PDB entry 3FPR | X-ray diffraction, 1.63 A resolution | chain A

# Chain A
Name: Evasin-1
Organism: Rhipicephalus sanguineus
UniProtKB: P0C8E7 (EVA1_RHISA); residues 1-94 here correspond to UniProt positions 21-114 (UniProt number = residue number + 20)
Chain sequence (100 residues; each row starts with the number of its first residue):
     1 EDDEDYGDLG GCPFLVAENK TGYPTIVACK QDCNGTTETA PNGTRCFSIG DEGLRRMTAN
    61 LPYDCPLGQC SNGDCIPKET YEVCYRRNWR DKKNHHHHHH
Unresolved in the structure: 1-6, 92-100
Construct notes: expression tag (95-100)
Curated features (UniProtKB/Swiss-Prot):
  - glycosylation (N-linked (GlcNAc...) asparagine): Asn-19, Asn-34, Asn-42
Disulfides: Cys-12/Cys-33, Cys-29/Cys-70, Cys-46/Cys-75, Cys-65/Cys-84
From the paper describing this entry:
  - contacts within the chain: Gly-11/Glu-38 (hydrogen bond), Cys-12/Glu-38 (hydrogen bond), Pro-13/Gln-31 (hydrogen bond), Ala-17/Thr-25 (backbone contact), Asn-19/Thr-21 (hydrogen bond), Asn-19/Gly-22 (hydrogen bond), Asn-19/Tyr-23 (hydrogen bond), Gln-31/Glu-38 (hydrogen bond), Asp-32/Gly-35 (hydrogen bond), Cys-33/Gly-35 (hydrogen bond), Cys-33/Thr-36 (hydrogen bond), Val-27/Gly-50, Arg-55/Arg-86

# Summary
The paper reports contacts within the chain involving Gly-11, Glu-38 and Cys-12 among others.
Chain A is Evasin-1 (Rhipicephalus sanguineus); the structure, Crystal Structure of Evasin-1, was determined
by X-ray diffraction together with 3FPT and 3FPU from the same study.
